Entry 9CQD (X-ray diffraction, 3.10 A resolution); this record covers chains M and W of the 3 polymer chains in the assembly.

Chain M:
Protein: Mature secreted glycoprotein G
Organism: Respiratory syncytial virus A2
UniProt: P03423 (GLYC_HRSVA); residues 157-197 here = UniProt positions 157-197
Amino-acid sequence (49 residues; each row starts with the number of its first residue):
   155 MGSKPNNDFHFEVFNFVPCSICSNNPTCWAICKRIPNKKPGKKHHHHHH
Disordered / not traced: 155-162, 190-203
Disulfides: Cys-173/Cys-186, Cys-176/Cys-182
Differences from the reference sequence: initiating methionine (155); expression tag (156, 198-203)
Swiss-Prot annotation at these positions:
  - region: Lys-187 to Lys-197 (Binding to host heparan sulfate)

Chain W:
Protein: Fab 2B11 Light Chain
Organism: Homo sapiens
Notes: antibody fragment or engineered binder
Amino-acid sequence (220 residues; row label = number of the first residue in the row):
     1 QSALTQPASVSGSPGQSITISCTGSSSDVGGYSHVSWYQQHPGKVPKLII
    51 SEVSNRPSGISNRFSGSKSANTASLTISGLQPEDEADYYCGSYASTNILH
   101 YVFGTGTKVTVLSRTVAAPSVFIFPPSDEQLKSGTASVVCLLNNFYPREA
   151 KVQWKVDNALQSGNSQESVTEQDSKDSTYSLSSTLTLSKADYEKHKVYAC
   201 EVTHQGLSSPVTKSFNRGEC
Disordered / not traced: 1-3, 26-28, 218-220
Disulfides: Cys-22/Cys-90, Cys-140/Cys-200

Interface between chain M and chain W:
Pairs across the interface - 14 pairs, chain M then chain W:
  Asn-169(M) / Asn-97(W)
  Asn-169(M) / Ile-98(W)
  Phe-170(M) / Asn-97(W)
  Phe-170(M) / Ile-98(W)
  Val-171(M) / Asn-97(W)
  Val-171(M) / Ile-98(W)  hydrophobic
  Asn-179(M) / His-34(W)  hydrogen bond
  Asn-179(M) / Leu-99(W)
  Pro-180(M) / His-34(W)
  Thr-181(M) / Gly-30(W)
  Thr-181(M) / Ser-95(W)
  Thr-181(M) / Leu-99(W)
  Ile-185(M) / Thr-96(W)
  Ile-185(M) / Asn-97(W)
Also at the interface, not in a pair above, chain W (8 interface residues in all): Tyr-93

Summary:
Chain M and chain W form an interface of 7 and 8 residues respectively; the contacts include 1 hydrogen bond.
Its one hydrogen-bonded contact is Asn-179(M)/His-34(W).
Chain M is Mature secreted glycoprotein G (Respiratory syncytial virus A2) and chain W is Fab 2B11 Light Chain
(Homo sapiens); the structure, Antibody 2B11 bound to the central conserved domain of RSV G, was determined by
X-ray diffraction together with 9CQB from the same study.
